Entry 3V5E (X-ray diffraction, 2.30 A resolution); this record covers chains A and K of the 14 polymer chains in the assembly.

[Chain A (and K)]
Molecule: ATP-dependent Clp protease proteolytic subunit
Organism: Staphylococcus aureus subsp. aureus
Notes: EC 3.4.21.92; chain K of this document is another copy of the same molecule, construct and numbering; everything in this record applies to it too
UniProtKB: Q2G036 (CLPP_STAA8); residue numbers follow UniProt; this construct covers 1-195
Sequence (203 residues; row label = number of the first residue in the row):
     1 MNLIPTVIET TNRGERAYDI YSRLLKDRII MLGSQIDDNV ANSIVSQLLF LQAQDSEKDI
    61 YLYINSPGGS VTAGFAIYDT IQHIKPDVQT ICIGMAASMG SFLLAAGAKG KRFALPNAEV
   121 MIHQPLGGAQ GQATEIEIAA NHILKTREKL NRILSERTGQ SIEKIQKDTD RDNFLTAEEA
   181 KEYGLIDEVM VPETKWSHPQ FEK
Not modelled in the structure: 1-3, 10-15, 194-203
Differences from the reference sequence: expression tag (196-203)
Curated features (UniProtKB/Swiss-Prot):
  - active site: Ser98 (Nucleophile), His123
From the paper describing this entry:
  - catalytic residues: Ser98, His123, Asp172
  - contacts within the chain: Ser98-His123, His123-Asp172 (hydrogen bond), Gln132-Glu135 (hydrogen bond), Asp170-Arg171 (salt bridge)
  - conformationally variable residues (helix shift, loop rearrangement, side-chain flip): Ile122, His123, Gln124 to Gln132, Ala133 to Lys145, Asp170, Arg171, Asp172
  - mutagenesis - S98C, S98T, G127A/G128A/G131A, E135A, E137A, L144E, L144G, D170A, R171A, R171K: abolished catalytic activity
  - mutagenesis - Q35A, Q130A, Q132A, L144M, L144R: decreased catalytic activity
  - mutagenesis - D170A (60.8 +/- 0.5 degC), R171A (58.5 +/- 0.4 degC), R171K (58.9 +/- 0.3 degC): unchanged stability
  - mutagenesis - Q132A (44.6 +/- 1.1 degC), E137A (45.1 +/- 0.8 degC): decreased stability

[How chain A and chain K interact]
Contacting residue pairs (40; chain A residue first):
  Gln124(A) - Gln132(K)
  Gln124(A) - Ala133(K)
  Gln124(A) - Thr134(K)  hydrogen bond
  Pro125(A) - Gln132(K)
  Pro125(A) - Ala133(K)  hydrogen bond (backbone-backbone)
  Leu126(A) - Gly131(K)
  Leu126(A) - Gln132(K)
  Gly127(A) - Gln130(K)
  Gly127(A) - Gly131(K)  hydrogen bond (backbone-backbone)
  Gly127(A) - Ile136(K)
  Gly128(A) - Ala129(K)
  Gly128(A) - Ile136(K)
  Ala129(A) - Gly128(K)
  Ala129(A) - Ala129(K)  hydrogen bond (backbone-backbone)
  Gln130(A) - Gly127(K)
  Gly131(A) - Leu126(K)
  Gly131(A) - Gly127(K)  hydrogen bond (backbone-backbone)
  Gln132(A) - Gln124(K)
  Gln132(A) - Pro125(K)
  Gln132(A) - Leu126(K)
  Gln132(A) - Asp170(K)  hydrogen bond (side chain-backbone)
  Ala133(A) - Gln124(K)
  Ala133(A) - Pro125(K)  hydrogen bond (backbone-backbone)
  Ala133(A) - Ile143(K)  hydrophobic
  Ala133(A) - Leu144(K)
  Thr134(A) - Gln124(K)  hydrogen bond
  Thr134(A) - Arg147(K)  hydrogen bond
  Ile136(A) - Gly127(K)
  Ile136(A) - Gly128(K)
  Ile136(A) - Ala140(K)  hydrophobic
  Ile136(A) - Ile143(K)  hydrophobic
  Glu137(A) - Leu144(K)
  Ala140(A) - Ile136(K)  hydrophobic
  Ala140(A) - Ala140(K)  hydrophobic
  Ile143(A) - Ala133(K)  hydrophobic
  Ile143(A) - Ile136(K)  hydrophobic
  Leu144(A) - Ala133(K)
  Leu144(A) - Glu137(K)
  Arg147(A) - Thr134(K)
  Asp170(A) - Gln132(K)  hydrogen bond (backbone-side chain)
Interface residues without a listed pair, chain A (19 interface residues in all): Arg171
Interface residues without a listed pair, chain K (19 interface residues in all): Arg171

[Overview]
The chain A/chain K interface involves 19 residues from each chain; the contacts include 10 hydrogen bonds.
Polar contacts include Gln124(A)-Thr134(K), Gln132(A)-Asp170(K) and Thr134(A)-Arg147(K). From the paper:
catalytic residues Ser98(A), His123(A) and Asp172(A); S98C, S98T and G127A/G128A/G131A of chain A, among
others, abolish catalytic activity; 15 substitutions were tested in all.
Chain A and chain K are both ATP-dependent Clp protease proteolytic subunit (Staphylococcus aureus subsp.
aureus); the structure, Crystal structure of ClpP from Staphylococcus aureus in the active, extended
conformation, was determined by X-ray diffraction, deposited together with 3V5I.
